PDB entry 5XDV | X-ray diffraction, 1.70 A resolution | chain A

# Chain A
Protein: Cell division protein FtsZ
From: Staphylococcus aureus (strain MRSA252)
Reference sequence: Q6GHP9 (FTSZ_STAAR); residue numbers follow UniProt; this construct covers 12-316
Sequence (308 residues; row label = number of the first residue in the row):
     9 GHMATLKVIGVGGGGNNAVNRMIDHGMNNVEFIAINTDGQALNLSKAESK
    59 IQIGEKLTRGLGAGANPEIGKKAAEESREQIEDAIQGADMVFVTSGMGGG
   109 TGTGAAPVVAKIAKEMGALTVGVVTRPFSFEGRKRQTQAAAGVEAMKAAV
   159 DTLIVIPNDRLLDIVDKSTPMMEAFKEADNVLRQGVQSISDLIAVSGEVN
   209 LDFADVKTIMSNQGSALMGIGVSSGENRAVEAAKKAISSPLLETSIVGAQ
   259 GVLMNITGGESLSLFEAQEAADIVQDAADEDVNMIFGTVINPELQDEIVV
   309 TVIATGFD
Unresolved in the structure: 9-10, 316
Construct notes: expression tag (9-11); engineered mutation Ser196 (Gly in Q6GHP9)
Metal / ion sites: Ca2+: Leu200, Val203, Asn208, Leu209 (together with ZI6)
Ligand contacts:
  - GDP (guanosine-5'-diphosphate): Gly20, Gly21, Gly22, Asn25, Gly104, Met105, Gly106, Gly107, Gly108, Thr109, Gly110, Thr133, Pro135, Phe136, Glu139, Arg143, Asn166, Leu169, Phe183, Ala186
  - ZI6 (3-[[5-bromanyl-4-[4-(trifluoromethyl)phenyl]-1,3-oxazol-2-yl]methoxy]-2,6-bis(fluoranyl)benzamide): Met98, Phe100, Val129, Ile162, Gly193, Ser196, Ile197, Asp199, Leu200, Val203, Ser204, Gly205, Val207, Asn208, Leu209, Met218, Met226, Leu261, Met262, Asn263, Gly295, Thr296, Val297, Thr309, Val310, Ile311
Swiss-Prot annotation at these positions:
  - binding site (GTP): Gly21 to Asn25, Gly108 to Gly110, Glu139, Arg143, Asp187
What the authors report for this chain:
  - binding site for ZI6: Ser196, Leu261, Asn263, Thr309, Ile311
  - conformationally variable residues (side-chain flip): Ser196, Ile197
  - mutagenesis - G193D: increased growth in response to TXA707

# Overview
Chain A binds GDP and compound ZI6. Leu200, Val203, Asn208 and Leu209 coordinate Ca2+. UniProt lists 11
GTP-binding residues. The paper reports a binding site for ZI6 at Ser196, Leu261 and Asn263 among others;
G193D increases growth in response to TXA707.
Chain A is Cell division protein FtsZ (Staphylococcus aureus (strain MRSA252)); the structure, Staphylococcus
aureus FtsZ 12-316 G196S complexed with TXA6101, was determined by X-ray diffraction, deposited together with
5XDT, 5XDU and 5XDW.
